PDB entry 6BZO | electron microscopy, 3.38 A resolution | chains A and B of the 9 polymer chains in the assembly

# Chain A (and B)
Name: DNA-directed RNA polymerase subunit alpha
Organism: Mycobacterium tuberculosis
Notes: EC 2.7.7.6; chain B of this document is another copy of the same molecule, construct and numbering; everything in this record applies to it too
UniProt: A0A045J8T1 (A0A045J8T1_MYCTX); residues 1-347 here = UniProt positions 1-347
Chain sequence (347 residues; numbered 1 to 347; the number before each row is that of its first residue):
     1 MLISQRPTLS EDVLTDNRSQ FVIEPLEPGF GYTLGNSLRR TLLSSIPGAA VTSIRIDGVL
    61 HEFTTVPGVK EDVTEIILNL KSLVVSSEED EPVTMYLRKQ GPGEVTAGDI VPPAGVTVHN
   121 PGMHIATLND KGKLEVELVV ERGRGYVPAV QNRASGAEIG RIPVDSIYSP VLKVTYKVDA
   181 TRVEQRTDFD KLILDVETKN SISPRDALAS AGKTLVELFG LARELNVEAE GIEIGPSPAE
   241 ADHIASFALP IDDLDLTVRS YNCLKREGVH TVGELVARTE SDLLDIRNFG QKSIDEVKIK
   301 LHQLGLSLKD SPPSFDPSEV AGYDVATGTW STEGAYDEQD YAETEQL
Not modelled in the structure: 227-347 (chain B: 238-347)

# How chain A and chain B interact
Residue-residue contacts - 70 pairs, chain A then chain B:
  Met1(A) with Arg142(B), hydrogen bond (backbone-backbone); Gly143(B)
  Leu2(A) with Asp90(B); Arg142(B); Gly143(B); Arg144(B)
  Ile3(A) with Arg144(B), hydrogen bond (backbone-side chain)
  Arg6(A) with Glu217(B); Leu221(B)
  Pro7(A) with Leu221(B)
  Leu9(A) with Ala222(B), hydrophobic; Leu225(B), hydrophobic
  Glu27(A) with Ser44(B); Arg144(B), salt bridge
  Gly29(A) with Arg40(B)
  Phe30(A) with Arg40(B); Thr41(B); Leu218(B), hydrophobic
  Thr33(A) with Asn36(B), hydrogen bond; Ser37(B)
  Leu34(A) with Leu218(B), hydrophobic; Phe219(B), hydrophobic
  Ser37(A) with Thr33(B), hydrogen bond (side chain-backbone); Ser37(B); Phe219(B)
  Leu38(A) with Phe219(B), hydrophobic
  Arg40(A) with Gly29(B); Tyr32(B); Thr33(B)
  Ser45(A) with Phe30(B)
  Pro47(A) with Met1(B), hydrophobic; Glu230(B)
  Arg142(A) with Glu230(B), salt bridge
  Arg144(A) with Met1(B); Ile232(B)
  Arg186(A) with Val147(B); Pro148(B); Ala149(B); Val150(B)
  Asp206(A) with Asn226(B)
  Leu208(A) with Ala222(B), hydrophobic; Leu225(B), hydrophobic
  Ala209(A) with Arg223(B); Asn226(B)
  Ser210(A) with Glu230(B)
  Gly212(A) with Phe219(B); Arg223(B)
  Lys213(A) with Arg223(B); Gly231(B)
  Thr214(A) with Gly231(B); Ile232(B), hydrogen bond (side chain-backbone)
  Leu215(A) with Phe219(B), hydrophobic
  Val216(A) with Val216(B); Phe219(B); Gly220(B)
  Glu217(A) with Glu233(B); Ile234(B)
  Leu218(A) with Phe30(B), hydrophobic; Leu34(B), hydrophobic; Ile234(B), hydrophobic
  Phe219(A) with Leu34(B), hydrophobic; Leu38(B), hydrophobic; Leu215(B), hydrophobic
  Leu221(A) with Pro7(B); Leu9(B)
  Ala222(A) with Ala209(B)
  Arg223(A) with Gly212(B); Lys213(B)
  Asn226(A) with Leu9(B); Arg205(B)
Also at the interface, not in a pair above, chain A (41 interface residues in all): Thr8, Leu26, Thr41, Gln185, Gly220, Glu224
Also at the interface, not in a pair above, chain B (49 interface residues in all): Thr8, Ile23, Leu26, Glu27, Leu208, Val227, Ala229

# In short
The interface between chain A and chain B involves 41 residues on one side and 49 on the other, with 5
hydrogen bonds and 2 salt bridges. Polar pairs include Glu27(A)-Arg144(B), Arg142(A)-Glu230(B) and
Ile3(A)-Arg144(B).
Both chains are DNA-directed RNA polymerase subunit alpha (Mycobacterium tuberculosis). Entry 6BZO (Mtb RNAP
Holo/RbpA/Fidaxomicin/upstream fork DNA) was determined by electron microscopy together with 6C04, 6C05 and
6C06 from the same study.
